Entry 8G3L (electron microscopy, 3.50 A resolution); this record covers chains A and E of the 5 polymer chains in the assembly.

Chain A:
Name: Bacitracin export permease protein BceB
Source organism: Bacillus subtilis subsp. subtilis str. 168
Reference sequence: O34741 (BCEB_BACSU); residue numbers follow UniProt; this construct covers 1-646
Amino-acid sequence (646 residues; row label = number of the first residue in the row):
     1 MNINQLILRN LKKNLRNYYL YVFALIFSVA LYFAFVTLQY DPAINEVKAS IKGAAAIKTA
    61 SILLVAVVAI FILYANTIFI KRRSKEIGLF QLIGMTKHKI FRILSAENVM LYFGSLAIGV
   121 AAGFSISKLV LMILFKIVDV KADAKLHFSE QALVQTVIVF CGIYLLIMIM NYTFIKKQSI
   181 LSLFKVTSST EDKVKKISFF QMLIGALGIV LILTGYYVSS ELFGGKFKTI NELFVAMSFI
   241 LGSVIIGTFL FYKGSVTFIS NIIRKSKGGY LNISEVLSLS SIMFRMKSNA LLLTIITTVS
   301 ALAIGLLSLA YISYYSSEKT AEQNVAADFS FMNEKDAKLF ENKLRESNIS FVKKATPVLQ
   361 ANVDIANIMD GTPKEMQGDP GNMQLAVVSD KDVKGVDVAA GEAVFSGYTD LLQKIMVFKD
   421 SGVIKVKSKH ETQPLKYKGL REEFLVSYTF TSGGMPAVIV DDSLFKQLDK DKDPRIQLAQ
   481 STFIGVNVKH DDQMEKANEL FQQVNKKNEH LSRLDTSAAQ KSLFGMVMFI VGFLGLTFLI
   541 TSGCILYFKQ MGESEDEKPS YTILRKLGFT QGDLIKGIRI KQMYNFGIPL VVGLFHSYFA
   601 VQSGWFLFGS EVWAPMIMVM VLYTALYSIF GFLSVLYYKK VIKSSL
Disordered / not traced: 184-194
Ligand contacts:
  - 6OU ([(2R)-1-[2-azanylethoxy(oxidanyl)phosphoryl]oxy-3-hexadecanoyloxy-propan-2-yl] (Z)-octadec-9-enoate), molecule 1: Leu15, Arg16, Tyr19, Leu20, Val22, Phe23, Ile26, Phe27, Ala30, Ala122, Ile629, Phe630
  - 6OU, molecule 2: Ile126, Ile133, Lys136, Ile137, Asp139, Leu307, Tyr311, Tyr314, Met528, Gly532, Phe533, Gly535, Leu536, Tyr623

Chain E:
Name: Sensor protein BceS
Source organism: Bacillus subtilis subsp. subtilis str. 168
Notes: EC 2.7.13.3
Reference sequence: O35044 (BCES_BACSU); residues 1-334 here = UniProt positions 1-334
Amino-acid sequence (334 residues; numbered 1 to 334; the number before each row is that of its first residue):
     1 MIKAFLIERR SWIAAFLFQQ ALMLFIAFVD PSISFGNVLY MVYLCILFFI IFLWFRYRKE
    61 TAFYKSLKTW ENNLDVTAIN EPETPFEAMV ERSIAGQTEH LKQTAARHRL ALENEKDELM
   121 AWIHEVKTPL TAMHLIIDRM EEKALKSQLS YEWLRIHLLL DQQLHQKRIS FIENDLSVEF
   181 IQLQPLIFKE IKDLQSWCIQ KGIGFDIQLE AKEVLSDAKW LAFIIRQLLT NAVKYSEASE
   241 IEIKSFQKGE QTQLQVKDCG RGIDPKDVPR IFDKGFTSTT DHHDQASTGM GLYLAKKAAA
   301 PLLIHIDVES EFGAGTVFTL TFPIRNQFEH VISV
Curated features (UniProtKB/Swiss-Prot):
  - modified residue: His124 (Phosphohistidine)
What the authors report for this chain:
  - mutagenesis - E115K, E115K/K116E: decreased catalytic activity
  - mutagenesis - E115K/H124Q: unchanged catalytic activity
  - post-translational modification sites: His124 (proposed by the authors, not directly observed)

Interface between chain A and chain E:
Pairs across the interface (5):
  Ser125(A) - Tyr40(E)  hydrogen bond (backbone-side chain)
  Ser125(A) - Tyr43(E)  hydrogen bond
  Lys128(A) - Asn37(E)
  Lys128(A) - Tyr40(E)
  Leu129(A) - Tyr40(E)
Other interface residues (no listed pair), chain A (5 interface residues in all): Ile126, Leu146
Other interface residues (no listed pair), chain E (5 interface residues in all): Gly36, Leu44

In short:
The chain A/chain E interface involves 5 residues from each chain, with 2 hydrogen bonds. Polar contacts
include Ser125(A)-Tyr40(E) and Ser125(A)-Tyr43(E). Bound to chain A: compound 6OU. The paper reports that
E115K and E115K/K116E of chain E reduce catalytic activity; a modification site at His124(E).
Here chain A is Bacitracin export permease protein BceB and chain E is Sensor protein BceS, both from Bacillus
subtilis subsp. subtilis str. 168. Entry 8G3L (BceAB-S nucleotide free BceS state 2) was determined by
electron microscopy (same publication as 8G3A, 8G3B, 8G3F, 8G4C and 8G4D).
